5JNE - chains A and B of the 4 polymer chains in the assembly; structure by X-ray diffraction, 2.85 A resolution.

== Chain A ==
Protein: E3 SUMO-protein ligase SIZ1, Ubiquitin-like protein SMT3
Organism: Saccharomyces cerevisiae
Notes: EC 6.3.2.-
UniProt: chimeric construct of Q04195, Q12306: residues 167-445 from Q04195 (SIZ1_YEAST) positions 167-445 (same numbers); residues 453-531 from Q12306 (SMT3_YEAST) positions 20-98 (UniProt number = residue number - 433)
Chain sequence (367 residues; numbered 165 to 531; the number before each row is that of its first residue):
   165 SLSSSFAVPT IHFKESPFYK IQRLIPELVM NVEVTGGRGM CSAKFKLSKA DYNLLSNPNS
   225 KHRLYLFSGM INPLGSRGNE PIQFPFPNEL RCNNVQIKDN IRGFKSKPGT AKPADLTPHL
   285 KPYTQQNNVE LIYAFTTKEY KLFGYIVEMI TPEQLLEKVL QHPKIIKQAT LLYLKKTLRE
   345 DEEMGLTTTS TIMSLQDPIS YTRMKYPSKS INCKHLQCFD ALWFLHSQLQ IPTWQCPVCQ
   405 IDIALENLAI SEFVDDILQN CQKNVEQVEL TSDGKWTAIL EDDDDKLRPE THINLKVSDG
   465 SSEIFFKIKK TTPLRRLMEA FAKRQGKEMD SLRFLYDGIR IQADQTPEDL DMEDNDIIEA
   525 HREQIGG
Not modelled in the structure: 165-172, 445-448, 528-531
Sequence notes: expression tag (165-166); engineered mutation Asp361 (Cys in Q04195); linker (446-452)
Ion coordination: Zn2+: Cys377, His379, Cys400, Cys403
Curated features (UniProtKB/Swiss-Prot):
  - zinc finger: Glu344 to Gln431 (SP-RING-type)
  - binding site (Zn(2+)): Cys377, His379, Cys400, Cys403
  - cross-link: Gly531 (Glycyl lysine isopeptide (Gly-Lys) (interchain with K-? in acceptor proteins))
Reported in the primary citation:
  - mutagenesis - T352V: increased catalytic activity with Ubiquitin-like protein SMT3

== Chain B ==
Protein: SUMO-conjugating enzyme UBC9
Organism: Saccharomyces cerevisiae (strain ATCC 204508 / S288c)
Notes: EC 6.3.2.-
UniProt: P50623 (UBC9_YEAST); residues 1-157 here = UniProt positions 1-157
Chain sequence (160 residues; row label = number of the first residue in the row; numbers below 1 keep their minus sign (Gly-2 is residue -2)):
    -2 GSHMSSLSLQ RLQEERKKWR KDHPFGFYAK PVKKADGSMD LQKWEAGIPG KEGTNWAGGV
    58 YPITVEYPNE YPSKPPKVKF PAGFYHPNVY PSGTICLSIL NEDQDWRPAI TLKQIVLGVQ
   118 DLLDSPNPNS PKQEPAWRSF SRNKAEYDKK VLLQARQYSK
Not modelled in the structure: -2 to -1, 157
Sequence notes: expression tag (-2 to 0); engineered mutation Ser5 (Cys in P50623), Lys129 (Ala in P50623), Arg153 (Lys in P50623)
Glycans and other covalent adducts: ethane-1,2-dithiol (6LN) linked to Cys93
Residues lining bound ligands: ethane-1,2-dithiol (6LN): Leu94, Ser95, Asn98, Gln101
Curated features (UniProtKB/Swiss-Prot):
  - active site: Cys93 (Glycyl thioester intermediate)
  - modified residue: Ser2 (N-acetylserine)
Reported in the primary citation:
  - mutagenesis - Y87A: abolished catalytic activity on Lys127
  - mutagenesis - N98A, N124A, S127A, S127D: decreased catalytic activity on Lys164
  - binding site for ethane-1,2-dithiol: Cys93
  - catalytic residues: Cys93 (citing earlier work)

== How chain A and chain B interact ==
Contacting residue pairs - 63 pairs, chain A then chain B:
  Asn264(A) with Glu67(B), hydrogen bond
  Gly267(A) with Glu99(B)
  Phe268(A) with Ser70(B); Lys71(B); Glu99(B); Asp100(B)
  Lys269(A) with Glu99(B), salt bridge; Asp100(B), salt bridge
  Ser270(A) with Asp100(B), hydrogen bond (backbone-side chain)
  Pro362(A) with Arg8(B); Pro105(B); Ala106(B)
  Ile363(A) with Leu4(B), hydrophobic; Arg8(B), hydrogen bond (backbone-side chain); Pro69(B)
  Ser364(A) with Leu4(B); Arg8(B); Glu11(B)
  Tyr365(A) with Arg8(B); Glu11(B); Lys15(B); Ala106(B), hydrogen bond (side chain-backbone); Thr108(B)
  Thr366(A) with Gln7(B); Glu11(B)
  Trp387(A) with Ser3(B); Leu4(B), hydrophobic
  Ser391(A) with Leu4(B); Ser70(B), hydrogen bond (backbone-side chain)
  Gln394(A) with Ser2(B); Leu4(B); Ser5(B), hydrogen bond; Asn66(B); Glu67(B), hydrogen bond (side chain-backbone); Tyr68(B), hydrogen bond (side chain-backbone); Pro69(B); Ser70(B), hydrogen bond
  Ile395(A) with Glu67(B); Ser70(B)
  Gln404(A) with Arg104(B)
  Ser462(A) with Phe22(B)
  Asp463(A) with Phe22(B)
  Gly464(A) with Phe22(B)
  Tyr500(A) with Arg17(B), hydrogen bond
  Asp501(A) with Tyr25(B); Lys27(B), hydrogen bond (backbone-side chain)
  Gly502(A) with Tyr25(B)
  Asp515(A) with Arg17(B)
  Glu517(A) with Arg17(B), salt bridge
  Asn519(A) with Arg17(B); Lys18(B)
  Asp520(A) with Arg17(B), salt bridge
  Ile521(A) with Arg17(B); Lys18(B); Asp19(B); His20(B)
  Glu523(A) with His20(B), salt bridge; Pro21(B); Phe22(B); Gly23(B), hydrogen bond (side chain-backbone); Phe24(B)
  Ala524(A) with Phe22(B)
  His525(A) with Phe22(B)
Interface residues without a listed pair, chain A (32 interface residues in all): His390, Lys460, Ile503
Interface residues without a listed pair, chain B (32 interface residues in all): Glu12, Ile107
From the paper, about this interface:
  - specific contacts: Phe268(A)-Asp100(B), Lys269(A)-Asp100(B) (backbone contact), Ser270(A)-Asp100(B) (backbone contact)
  - interface residues, chain A: Phe268(A)

== In short ==
Chain A and chain B each contribute 32 residues to their interface, with 12 hydrogen bonds and 5 salt bridges.
Polar contacts include Lys269(A)-Glu99(B), Lys269(A)-Asp100(B) and Glu517(A)-Arg17(B). The paper describes a
contact between Phe268(A) and Asp100(B); backbone contacts between Lys269(A) and Asp100(B) and Ser270(A) and
Asp100(B). The paper reports the catalytic residue Cys93(B); N98A, N124A and S127A of chain B, among others,
reduce catalytic activity on Lys164; 6 substitutions were tested in all.
Chain A is E3 SUMO-protein ligase SIZ1, Ubiquitin-like protein SMT3 (Saccharomyces cerevisiae) and chain B is
SUMO-conjugating enzyme UBC9 (Saccharomyces cerevisiae (strain ATCC 204508 / S288c)); the structure,
E2-SUMO-Siz1 E3-SUMO-PCNA complex, was determined by X-ray diffraction.
